PDB entry 6T1P | X-ray diffraction, 3.50 A resolution | chains A and B

# Chain A (and B)
Name: Alternansucrase
From: Leuconostoc mesenteroides
Notes: EC 2.4.1.140; chain B of this document is another copy of the same molecule, construct and numbering; everything in this record applies to it too
UniProt: Q9RE05 (Q9RE05_LEUME); residue numbers follow UniProt; this construct covers 147-1016, 1018-1424
Chain sequence (1278 residues; each row starts with the number of its first residue; note: 1 number in that range is skipped by the numbering (no residue carries it; nothing is unmodelled there)):
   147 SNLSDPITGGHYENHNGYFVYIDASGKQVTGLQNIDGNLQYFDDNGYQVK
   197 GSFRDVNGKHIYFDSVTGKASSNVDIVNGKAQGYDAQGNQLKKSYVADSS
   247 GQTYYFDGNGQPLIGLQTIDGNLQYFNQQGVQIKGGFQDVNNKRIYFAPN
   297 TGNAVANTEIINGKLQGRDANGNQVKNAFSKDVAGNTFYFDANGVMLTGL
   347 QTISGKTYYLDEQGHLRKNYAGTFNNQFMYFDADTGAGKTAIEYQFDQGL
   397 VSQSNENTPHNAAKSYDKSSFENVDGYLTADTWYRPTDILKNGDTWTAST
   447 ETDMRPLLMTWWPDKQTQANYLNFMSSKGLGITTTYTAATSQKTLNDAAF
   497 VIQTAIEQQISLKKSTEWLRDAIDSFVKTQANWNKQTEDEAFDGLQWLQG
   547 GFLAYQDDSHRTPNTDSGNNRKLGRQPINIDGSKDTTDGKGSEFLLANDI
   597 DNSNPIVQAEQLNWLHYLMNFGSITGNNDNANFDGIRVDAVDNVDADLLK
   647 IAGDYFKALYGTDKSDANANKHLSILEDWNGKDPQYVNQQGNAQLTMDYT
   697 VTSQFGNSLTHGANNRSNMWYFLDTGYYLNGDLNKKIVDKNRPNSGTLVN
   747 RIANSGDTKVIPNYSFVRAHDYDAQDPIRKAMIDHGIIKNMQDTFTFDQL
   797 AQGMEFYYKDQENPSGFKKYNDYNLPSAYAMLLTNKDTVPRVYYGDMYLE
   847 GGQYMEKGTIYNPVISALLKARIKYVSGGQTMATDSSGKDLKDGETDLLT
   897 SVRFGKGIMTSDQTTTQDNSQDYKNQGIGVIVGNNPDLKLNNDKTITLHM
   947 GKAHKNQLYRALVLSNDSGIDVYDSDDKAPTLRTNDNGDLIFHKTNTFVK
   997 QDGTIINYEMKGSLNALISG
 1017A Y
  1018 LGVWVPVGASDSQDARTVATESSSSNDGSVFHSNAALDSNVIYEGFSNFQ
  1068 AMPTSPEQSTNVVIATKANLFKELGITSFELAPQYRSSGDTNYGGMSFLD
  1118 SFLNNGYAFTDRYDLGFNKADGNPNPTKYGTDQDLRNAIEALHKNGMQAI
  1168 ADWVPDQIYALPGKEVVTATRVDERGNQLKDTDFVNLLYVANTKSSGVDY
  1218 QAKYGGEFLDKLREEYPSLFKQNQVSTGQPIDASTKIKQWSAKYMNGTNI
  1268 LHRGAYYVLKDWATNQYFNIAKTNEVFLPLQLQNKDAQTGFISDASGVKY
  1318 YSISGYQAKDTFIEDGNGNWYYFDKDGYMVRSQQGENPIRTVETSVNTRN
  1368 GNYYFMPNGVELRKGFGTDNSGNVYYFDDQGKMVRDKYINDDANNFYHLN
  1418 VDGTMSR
Disordered / not traced: 147-153 (chain B: 147-238)
Bound ions: Ca2+: Glu-589, Asp-595, Asn-639, Asp-1173
What the authors report for this chain:
  - catalytic residues: Asp-635, Glu-673, Asp-767 (citing earlier work)
  - mutagenesis - Y158A: decreased binding to dextran and alternan
  - mutagenesis - Y241A: decreased binding to alternan
  - mutagenesis - Q700A, Y717A: unchanged stability
  - mutagenesis - Y717A: unchanged catalytic activity on maltose
  - mutagenesis - Y717A: unchanged binding to dextran or alternan

# How chain A and chain B interact
Contacting residue pairs (31; chain A residue first):
  Asn-160(A) / Ser-350(B)  hydrogen bond (side chain-backbone)
  Gly-163(A) / Ser-350(B)
  Gly-163(A) / Gly-351(B)
  Gly-163(A) / Lys-352(B)
  Tyr-164(A) / Lys-352(B)  hydrogen bond
  Lys-196(A) / Thr-381(B)
  Gly-197(A) / Asp-380(B)
  Ser-198(A) / Asp-380(B)
  Ser-211(A) / Lys-364(B)
  Ser-211(A) / Asp-380(B)
  Ser-211(A) / Thr-381(B)
  Val-212(A) / Phe-325(B)  hydrophobic
  Asn-224(A) / Gln-462(B)  hydrogen bond
  Asn-224(A) / Asn-466(B)  hydrogen bond
  Asn-224(A) / Asn-469(B)
  Asn-224(A) / Tyr-482(B)  hydrogen bond (side chain-backbone)
  Asn-224(A) / Thr-483(B)
  Lys-226(A) / Thr-525(B)  hydrogen bond (side chain-backbone)
  Ser-246(A) / Asp-1409(B)
  Gln-274(A) / Asp-535(B)
  Gln-274(A) / Glu-536(B)  hydrogen bond (side chain-backbone)
  Asn-287(A) / Trp-543(B)
  Asn-296(A) / Pro-295(B)
  Asn-296(A) / Asn-296(B)
  Thr-297(A) / Asn-296(B)
  Asn-323(A) / Asn-711(B)
  Glu-536(A) / Gln-274(B)  hydrogen bond (backbone-side chain)
  Trp-543(A) / Asn-287(B)
  Trp-543(A) / Asn-288(B)
  Asn-711(A) / Asn-323(B)  hydrogen bond
  Asn-711(A) / Ala-338(B)
Interface residues without a listed pair, chain A (26 interface residues in all): Asn-162, Phe-165, Gly-225, Asn-288, Ala-338, Asn-710, Asn-786
Interface residues without a listed pair, chain B (27 interface residues in all): Thr-333, Ala-465

# Summary
26 residues of chain A and 27 residues of chain B are in contact, with 9 hydrogen bonds. Among the polar pairs
are Asn-160(A)/Ser-350(B), Tyr-164(A)/Lys-352(B) and Asn-224(A)/Gln-462(B). The paper reports catalytic
residues Asp-635(A), Glu-673(A) and Asp-767(A); Y158A of chain A reduces binding to dextran and alternan; 4
substitutions were tested in all.
Both chains are Alternansucrase (Leuconostoc mesenteroides). Entry 6T1P (ASR Alternansucrase in complex with
isomaltononaose) was determined by X-ray diffraction, deposited together with 6SYQ, 6SZI, 6T16 and 6T18.
